PDB entry 6R94 | electron microscopy, 3.50 A resolution | chains I and C of the 10 polymer chains in the assembly

== Chain I ==
Molecule: Human alpha-satellite DNA
Sequence (147 nucleotides; row label = number of the first residue in the row):
     1 ATCAATATCCACCTGCAGATTCTACCAAAAGTGTATTTGGAAACTGCTCC
    51 ATCAAAAGGCATGTTCAGCTGGTTCAGCTGAACATGCCTTTTGATGG
    97 XA
    98 XGCAGTTTCCAAATACACTTTTGGTAGAATCTGCAGGTGGATATTGAT
Modified positions: 3DR (1',2'-dideoxyribofuranose-5'-phosphate) at position 97; 3DR (1',2'-dideoxyribofuranose-5'-phosphate) at position 98

== Chain C ==
Name: Histone H2A type 1-B/E
From: Homo sapiens
Reference sequence: P04908 (H2A1B_HUMAN); residues 1-130 here = UniProt positions 1-130
Chain sequence (133 residues; numbered -2 to 130; the number before each row is that of its first residue; numbers below 1 keep their minus sign (Gly-2 is residue -2)):
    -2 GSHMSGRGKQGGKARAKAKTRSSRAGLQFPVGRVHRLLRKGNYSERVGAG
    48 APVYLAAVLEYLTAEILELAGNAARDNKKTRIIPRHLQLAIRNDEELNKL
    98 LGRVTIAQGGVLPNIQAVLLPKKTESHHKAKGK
Unresolved in the structure: -2 to 8, 124-130
Construct notes: expression tag (-2 to 0)
UniProt features mapped onto this chain:
  - modified residue: Ser2 (N-acetylserine), Arg4 (Citrulline), Lys6 (N6-(2-hydroxyisobutyryl)lysine), Lys10 (N6-(2-hydroxyisobutyryl)lysine), Lys14 (N6-(beta-hydroxybutyryl)lysine), Lys37 (N6-(2-hydroxyisobutyryl)lysine), Lys75 (N6-(2-hydroxyisobutyryl)lysine), Lys76 (N6-(2-hydroxyisobutyryl)lysine), Lys96 (N6-(2-hydroxyisobutyryl)lysine), Gln105 (N5-methylglutamine), Lys119 (N6-(2-hydroxyisobutyryl)lysine), Lys120 (N6-crotonyllysine), Thr121 (Phosphothreonine), Lys126 (N6-crotonyllysine)
  - cross-link (Glycyl lysine isopeptide (Lys-Gly)): Lys14 (interchain with G-Cter in ubiquitin), Lys16 (interchain with G-Cter in ubiquitin), Lys120 (interchain with G-Cter in ubiquitin)
  - mutagenesis: Ser2 (S2A: Blocks the inhibition of transcription by RPS6KA5/MSK1)

== How chain I and chain C interact ==
Residue-residue contacts (12):
  DA1(I) - Ser123(C)  hydrogen bond to the base
  DA19(I) - Arg78(C)  sugar contact
  DA29(I) - Arg33(C)  salt bridge to the phosphate
  DA30(I) - Lys16(C)  phosphate contact
  DA30(I) - Thr17(C)  phosphate contact
  DA30(I) - Arg18(C)  salt bridge to the phosphate
  DA30(I) - Gly29(C)  phosphate contact
  DG31(I) - Arg12(C)  hydrogen bond to the sugar
  DG31(I) - Lys16(C)  phosphate contact
  DG31(I) - Arg21(C)  salt bridge to the phosphate
  DG33(I) - Lys10(C)  sugar contact
  DT37(I) - Arg43(C)  hydrogen bond to the phosphate
Also at the interface, not in a pair above, chain I (10 interface residues in all): DA11, DT32, DT38
Also at the interface, not in a pair above, chain C (16 interface residues in all): Ala13, Ala15, Arg30, Glu42, Lys75

== In short ==
10 residues of chain I face 16 of chain C across their interface; the contacts include 3 hydrogen bonds and 3
salt bridges. Among the polar pairs are DA1(I)-Ser123(C), DG31(I)-Arg12(C) and DT37(I)-Arg43(C). UniProt lists
one mutagenesis site on chain C.
Here chain I is Human alpha-satellite DNA and chain C is Histone H2A type 1-B/E (Homo sapiens). Entry 6R94
(Cryo-EM structure of NCP_THF2(-3)) was determined by electron microscopy, deposited together with 6R8Y, 6R8Z,
6R90, 6R91, 6R92 and 6R93.
